Entry 8JR3 (X-ray diffraction, 3.22 A resolution); this record covers chains B and C of the 3 polymer chains in the assembly.

# Chain B
Molecule: Heavy chain of neutralizing antibody 14F8
Organism: Mus musculus
Notes: antibody fragment or engineered binder
Chain sequence (217 residues; row label = number of the first residue in the row):
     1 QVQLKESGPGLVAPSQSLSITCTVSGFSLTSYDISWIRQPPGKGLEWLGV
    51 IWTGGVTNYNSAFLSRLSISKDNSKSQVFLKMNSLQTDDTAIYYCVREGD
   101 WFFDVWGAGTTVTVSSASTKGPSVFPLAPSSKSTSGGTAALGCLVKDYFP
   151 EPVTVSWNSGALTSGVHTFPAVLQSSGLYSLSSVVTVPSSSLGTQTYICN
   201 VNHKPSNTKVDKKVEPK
Cystine bridges: C22-C95, C143-C199

# Chain C
Molecule: Light chain of neutralizing antibody 14F8
Organism: Mus musculus
Notes: antibody fragment or engineered binder
Chain sequence (212 residues; row label = number of the first residue in the row):
     1 DVLMTQTPLSLPVSLGDQASISCRSSQSIVHSNGNTYLEWYLQKPGQSPQ
    51 LLIYKVSNRFSGVPDRFSGSGSGTDFTLKINRVEAEDLGLYYCFQASHVP
   101 YTFGGGTKLEIKRTVAAPSVFIFPPSDEQLKSGTASVVCLLNNFYPREAK
   151 VQWKVDNALQSGNSQESVTEQDSKDSTYSLSSTLTLSKADYEKHKLYACE
   201 VTHQGLSSPVTK
Cystine bridges: C23-C93, C139-C199

# How chain B and chain C interact
Contacting residue pairs (54; chain B residue first):
  Q39(B) with Q43(C)
  L45(B) with F103(C)
  W47(B) with V99(C); Y101(C)
  Y94(B) with Q43(C), hydrogen bond; S48(C)
  W101(B) with H31(C); Y37(C), hydrophobic; E39(C); A96(C); Y101(C)
  F102(B) with E39(C); Y41(C); L51(C), hydrophobic; Y54(C), hydrophobic
  F103(B) with Y41(C), hydrogen bond (backbone-side chain); L51(C); F94(C), hydrophobic; F103(C), hydrophobic
  D104(B) with F60(C)
  W106(B) with Y41(C), hydrophobic; S48(C); P49(C), hydrogen bond (side chain-backbone)
  G107(B) with S48(C), hydrogen bond (backbone-side chain)
  A108(B) with S48(C), hydrogen bond (backbone-side chain)
  F125(B) with S126(C); Q129(C)
  P126(B) with S126(C); E128(C)
  L127(B) with F123(C), hydrophobic; V138(C), hydrophobic
  A128(B) with F123(C)
  T138(B) with F121(C)
  A140(B) with F121(C), hydrophobic; F123(C)
  L141(B) with F123(C), hydrophobic
  L144(B) with S136(C)
  H167(B) with N142(C); N143(C); S179(C), hydrogen bond
  F169(B) with S167(C); T169(C); S179(C); L180(C); S181(C)
  P170(B) with S167(C), hydrogen bond (backbone-side chain); V168(C)
  V172(B) with Q165(C); E166(C); S167(C)
  L173(B) with Q165(C), hydrogen bond (backbone-side chain)
  S182(B) with T183(C)
  V184(B) with L140(C), hydrophobic
  T186(B) with N142(C)
Other interface residues (no listed pair), chain B (34 interface residues in all): I37, G44, E98, D100, G142, T168, Q174
Other interface residues (no listed pair), chain C (40 interface residues in all): K55, Y92, P100, G104, G105, D172

# In short
34 residues of chain B and 40 residues of chain C are in contact; the contacts include 8 hydrogen bonds. Polar
pairs include Y94(B)-Q43(C), F103(B)-Y41(C) and W106(B)-P49(C).
Here chain B is Heavy chain of neutralizing antibody 14F8 and chain C is Light chain of neutralizing antibody
14F8, both from Mus musculus. Entry 8JR3 (Crystal structure of Hendra Virus attachment(G) glycoprotein mutant
S586N in complex with neutralizing antibody 14F8) was determined by X-ray diffraction together with 8JR5 and
8JA5 from the same study.
